7LKH - chains A and H of the 3 polymer chains in the assembly; structure by electron microscopy, 3.50 A resolution.

# Chain A
Molecule: Sterol regulatory element-binding protein cleavage-activating protein
Source organism: Gallus gallus
UniProtKB: A0A3Q3ANV4 (A0A3Q3ANV4_CHICK); the author numbering skips numbers that UniProt does not, so the offset changes along the chain: 1-278 = UniProt 1-278; 286-1323 = UniProt 279-1316
Chain sequence (1346 residues; each row starts with the number of its first residue; note: 7 numbers in that range are skipped by the numbering (no residue carries them; nothing is unmodelled there); numbers below 1 keep their minus sign (Pro-1 is residue -1)):
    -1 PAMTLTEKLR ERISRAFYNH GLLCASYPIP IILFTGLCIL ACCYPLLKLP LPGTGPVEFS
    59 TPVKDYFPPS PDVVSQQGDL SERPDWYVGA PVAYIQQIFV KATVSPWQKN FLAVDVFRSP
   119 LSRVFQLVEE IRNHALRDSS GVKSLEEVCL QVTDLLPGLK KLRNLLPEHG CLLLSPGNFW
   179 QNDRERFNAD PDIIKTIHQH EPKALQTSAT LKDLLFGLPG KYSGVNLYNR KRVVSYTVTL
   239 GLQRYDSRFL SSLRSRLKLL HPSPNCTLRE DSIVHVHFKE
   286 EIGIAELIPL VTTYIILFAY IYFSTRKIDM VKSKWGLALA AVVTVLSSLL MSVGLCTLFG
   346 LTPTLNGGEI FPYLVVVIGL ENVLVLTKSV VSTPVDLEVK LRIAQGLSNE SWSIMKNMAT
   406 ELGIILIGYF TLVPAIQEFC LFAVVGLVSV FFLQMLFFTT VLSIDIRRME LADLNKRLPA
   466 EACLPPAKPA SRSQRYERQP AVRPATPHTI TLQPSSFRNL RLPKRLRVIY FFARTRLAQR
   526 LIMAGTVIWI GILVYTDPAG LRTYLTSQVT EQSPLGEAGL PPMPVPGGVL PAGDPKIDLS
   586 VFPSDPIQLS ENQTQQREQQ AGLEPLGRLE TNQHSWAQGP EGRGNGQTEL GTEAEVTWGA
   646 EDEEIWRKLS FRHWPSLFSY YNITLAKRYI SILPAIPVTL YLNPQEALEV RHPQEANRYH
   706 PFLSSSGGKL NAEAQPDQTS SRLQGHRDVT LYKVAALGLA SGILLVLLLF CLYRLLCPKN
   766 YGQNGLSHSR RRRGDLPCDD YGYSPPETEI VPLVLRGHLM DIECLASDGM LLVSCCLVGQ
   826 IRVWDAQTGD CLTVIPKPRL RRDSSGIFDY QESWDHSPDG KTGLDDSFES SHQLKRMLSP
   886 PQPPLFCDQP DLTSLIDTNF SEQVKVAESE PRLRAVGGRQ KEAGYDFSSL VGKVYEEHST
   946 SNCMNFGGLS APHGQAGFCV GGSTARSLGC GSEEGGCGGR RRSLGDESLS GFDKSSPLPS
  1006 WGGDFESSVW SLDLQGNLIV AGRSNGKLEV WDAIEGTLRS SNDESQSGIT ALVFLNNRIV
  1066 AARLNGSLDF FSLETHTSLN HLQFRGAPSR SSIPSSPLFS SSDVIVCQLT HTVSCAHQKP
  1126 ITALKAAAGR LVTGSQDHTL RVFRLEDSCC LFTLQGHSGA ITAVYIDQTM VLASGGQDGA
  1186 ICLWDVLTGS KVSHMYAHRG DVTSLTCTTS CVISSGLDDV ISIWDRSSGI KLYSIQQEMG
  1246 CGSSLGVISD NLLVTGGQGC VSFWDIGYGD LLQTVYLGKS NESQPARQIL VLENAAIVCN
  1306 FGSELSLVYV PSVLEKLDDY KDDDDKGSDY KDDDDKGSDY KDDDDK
Unresolved in the structure: -1 to 52, 73-80, 286-636, 705-1351
Construct notes: expression tag (-1 to 0, 1324-1351); engineered mutation Val435 (Asp428 in A0A3Q3ANV4)
Disulfide bonds: Cys147-Cys169
Covalent attachments: N-acetylglucosamine (NAG) linked to Asn667
From the paper describing this entry:
  - post-translational modification sites: Asn667
  - mutagenesis - Y234A, D435V: abolished signaling in response to SREBP2
  - mutagenesis - D435V: increased binding to Insig
  - mutagenesis - Q94E, I96A, L125W, V150W, L170E, L662W, I681A: abolished signaling
  - mutagenesis - R135W, C264A: unchanged signaling
  - mutagenesis - C147A, C169S: decreased signaling in response to SREBP2

# Chain H
Molecule: 4G10 Fab heavy chain
Source organism: Mus musculus
Notes: antibody fragment or engineered binder
Chain sequence (231 residues; numbered -4 to 226; the number before each row is that of its first residue; numbers below 1 keep their minus sign (Thr-4 is residue -4)):
    -4 TGVHSEVQLQ QSGAELVRPG ASVKLSCTAS GFKIKDDYIH WVKQRPEQGL EWIGRIDPAN
    56 GHTRYAPKFQ DKATITADTS SNTAYLQLSS LTSEDTAVYY CTRYNDYDAF YFDYWGQGTT
   116 LTVSSASTKG PSVFPLAPSS KSTSGGTAAL GCLVKDYFPE PVTVSWNSGA LTSGVHTFPA
   176 VLQSSGLYSL SSVVTVPSSS LGTQTYICNV NHKPSNTKVD KRVEPKSCDK T
Unresolved in the structure: -4 to 0, 122-226
Disulfide bonds: Cys22-Cys96

# How chain A and chain H interact
Pairs across the interface (24):
  His132(A) with Asp103(H)
  Leu134(A) with Tyr102(H); Phe105(H), hydrophobic
  Arg135(A) with Asp103(H), hydrogen bond (side chain-backbone); Phe105(H)
  Asp136(A) with Tyr33(H), hydrogen bond (backbone-side chain); Arg50(H), salt bridge; Tyr99(H), hydrogen bond
  Ser137(A) with Arg50(H), hydrogen bond (backbone-side chain); Arg59(H), hydrogen bond (backbone-side chain)
  Ser138(A) with Tyr33(H), hydrogen bond (backbone-side chain); Arg50(H); Asp52(H); Asn55(H), hydrogen bond (backbone-side chain); His57(H)
  Arg246(A) with Lys30(H); Tyr33(H), hydrogen bond; Asp52(H), salt bridge
  Ser250(A) with Tyr102(H), hydrogen bond (side chain-backbone); Asp103(H)
  Ser253(A) with Asp101(H), hydrogen bond; Asp103(H)
  Arg254(A) with Asp103(H)
  Leu257(A) with Asp103(H)
Interface residues without a listed pair, chain A (12 interface residues in all): Thr59
Interface residues without a listed pair, chain H (17 interface residues in all): Asp31, Asp32, His35, Ala54, Ala104

# Summary
12 residues of chain A and 17 residues of chain H are in contact, with 10 hydrogen bonds and 2 salt bridges.
Polar contacts include Asp136(A)-Arg50(H), Arg246(A)-Asp52(H) and Arg135(A)-Asp103(H). From the paper: Q94E,
I96A and L125W of chain A, among others, abolish signaling; a modification site at Asn667(A); 13 substitutions
were tested in all.
Chain A is Sterol regulatory element-binding protein cleavage-activating protein (Gallus gallus) and chain H
is 4G10 Fab heavy chain (Mus musculus); the structure, Chicken Scap D435V L1-L7 domain / Fab complex focused
map, was determined by electron microscopy (same publication as 7LKF).
